5AN5 - chains B and I of the 3 polymer chains in the assembly; structure by X-ray diffraction, 1.20 A resolution.

# Chain B (and I)
Protein: Cell cycle protein gpsb
Source organism: Bacillus subtilis SUBSP. subtilis STR. 168
Notes: fragment: c-terminal domain; chain I of this document is another copy of the same molecule, construct and numbering; everything in this record applies to it too
UniProtKB: P0CI74 (GPSB_BACSU); residues 76-98 here = UniProt positions 76-98
Amino-acid sequence (27 residues; numbered -3 to 98; 75 numbers in that range are skipped by the numbering (no residue carries them; nothing is unmodelled there); the number before each row is that of its first residue; numbers below 1 keep their minus sign (Gly-3 is residue -3)):
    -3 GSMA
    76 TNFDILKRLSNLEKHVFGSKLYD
Not modelled in the structure: -3, 94-98 (chain I: 95-98)
Construct notes: expression tag (-3 to 0)
Reported in the primary citation:
  - self-association interface (contacts with another copy of this molecule): Leu84, Leu87

# How chain B and chain I interact
Contacting residue pairs - 15 pairs, chain B then chain I:
  Asn77(B) - Met-1(I)
  Ile80(B) - Met-1(I)  hydrophobic
  Leu81(B) - Met-1(I)  hydrophobic
  Leu81(B) - Phe78(I)  hydrophobic
  Leu81(B) - Ile80(I)  hydrophobic
  Leu84(B) - Ile80(I)  hydrophobic
  Leu84(B) - Arg83(I)
  Leu84(B) - Leu87(I)  hydrophobic
  Ser85(B) - Arg83(I)  hydrogen bond
  Leu87(B) - Leu87(I)  hydrophobic
  Glu88(B) - Arg83(I)  salt bridge
  Val91(B) - His90(I)
  Val91(B) - Val91(I)  hydrophobic
  Phe92(B) - Asn86(I)
  Phe92(B) - His90(I)
Other interface residues (no listed pair), chain I (9 interface residues in all): Leu84

# In short
Chain B and chain I each contribute 9 residues to their interface; the contacts include 1 hydrogen bond and 1
salt bridge. Polar pairs include Glu88(B)-Arg83(I) and Ser85(B)-Arg83(I). From the paper: a self-association
interface involving Leu84(B) and Leu87(B).
Both chains are Cell cycle protein gpsb (Bacillus subtilis SUBSP. subtilis STR. 168). Entry 5AN5 (B. subtilis
GpsB C-terminal Domain) was determined by X-ray diffraction, deposited together with 4UG1 and 4UG3.
